1NNE - chains C and A of the 4 polymer chains in the assembly; structure by X-ray diffraction, 3.11 A resolution.

== Chain C ==
Molecule: 23-nt DNA strand
Sequence (23 nucleotides; row label = number of the first residue in the row):
  1901 GCGACGCTAGCGTGCGGCTCGTC

== Chain A ==
Molecule: DNA Mismatch Repair protein MutS
Source organism: Thermus aquaticus
UniProt: Q56215 (MUTS_THEAQ); residue numbers follow UniProt; this construct covers 1-765
Chain sequence (765 residues; numbered 1 to 765; the number before each row is that of its first residue):
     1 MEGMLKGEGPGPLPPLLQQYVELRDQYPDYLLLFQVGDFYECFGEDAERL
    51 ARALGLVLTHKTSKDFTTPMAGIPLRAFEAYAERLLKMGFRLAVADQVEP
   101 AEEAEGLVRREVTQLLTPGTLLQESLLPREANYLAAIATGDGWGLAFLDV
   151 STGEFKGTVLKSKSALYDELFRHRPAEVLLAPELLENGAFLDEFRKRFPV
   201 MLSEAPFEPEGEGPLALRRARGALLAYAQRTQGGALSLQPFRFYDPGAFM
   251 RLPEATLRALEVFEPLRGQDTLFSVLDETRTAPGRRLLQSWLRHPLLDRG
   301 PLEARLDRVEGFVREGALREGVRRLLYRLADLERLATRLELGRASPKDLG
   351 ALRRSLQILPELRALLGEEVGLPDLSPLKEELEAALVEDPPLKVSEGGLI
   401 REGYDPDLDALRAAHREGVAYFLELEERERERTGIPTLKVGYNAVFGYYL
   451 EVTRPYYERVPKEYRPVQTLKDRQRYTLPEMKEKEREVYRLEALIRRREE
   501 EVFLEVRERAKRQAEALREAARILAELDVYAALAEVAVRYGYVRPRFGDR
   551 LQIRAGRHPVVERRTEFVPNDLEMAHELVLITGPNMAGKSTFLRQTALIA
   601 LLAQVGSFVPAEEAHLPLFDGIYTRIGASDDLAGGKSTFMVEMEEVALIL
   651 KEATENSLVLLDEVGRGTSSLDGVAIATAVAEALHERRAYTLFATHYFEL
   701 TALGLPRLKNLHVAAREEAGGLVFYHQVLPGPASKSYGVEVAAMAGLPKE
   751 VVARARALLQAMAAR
Unresolved in the structure: 629-634
Swiss-Prot annotation at these positions:
  - binding site (ATP): Gly583 to Ser590
Ligand contacts: ADP / beryllium trifluoride: Val561, Thr565, Glu566, Phe567, Val568, Asn570, Pro584, Asn585, Met586, Ala587, Gly588, Lys589, Ser590, Thr591, Asp662, Glu663, His726

== How chain C and chain A interact ==
Residue-residue contacts - 20 pairs, chain C then chain A:
  DG1912(C) - Thr59(A)  phosphate contact
  DG1912(C) - Met70(A)  sugar contact
  DT1913(C) - Phe39(A)  stacking on the base
  DT1913(C) - Glu41(A)  hydrogen bond to the base
  DT1913(C) - Val57(A)  phosphate contact
  DT1913(C) - Thr59(A)  hydrogen bond to the phosphate
  DT1913(C) - Gly72(A)  base contact
  DG1914(C) - Phe39(A)  sugar contact
  DG1914(C) - Val57(A)  hydrogen bond to the phosphate
  DG1914(C) - Pro74(A)  sugar contact
  DC1915(C) - Arg76(A)  sugar contact
  DT1919(C) - Asn443(A)  phosphate contact
  DT1919(C) - Gln468(A)  phosphate contact
  DT1919(C) - Leu470(A)  sugar contact
  DT1919(C) - Arg473(A)  sugar contact
  DT1919(C) - Arg475(A)  salt bridge to the phosphate
  DC1920(C) - Leu470(A)  phosphate contact
  DC1920(C) - Lys471(A)  hydrogen bond to the phosphate
  DC1920(C) - Arg473(A)  salt bridge to the phosphate
  DG1921(C) - Lys471(A)  salt bridge to the phosphate
Also at the interface, not in a pair above, chain C (8 interface residues in all): DC1918
Also at the interface, not in a pair above, chain A (18 interface residues in all): Leu56, His60, Ala71, Tyr442

== Summary ==
8 residues of chain C face 18 of chain A across their interface; the contacts include 4 hydrogen bonds, 3 salt
bridges and 1 aromatic stacking contact. Among the polar pairs are DT1913(C)-Glu41(A), DT1913(C)-Thr59(A) and
DG1914(C)-Val57(A). Ligands of chain A: ADP / beryllium trifluoride.
Chain C is a 23-nt DNA strand and chain A is DNA Mismatch Repair protein MutS (Thermus aquaticus); the
structure, Crystal Structure of the MutS-ADPBeF3-DNA complex, was determined by X-ray diffraction.
